Entry 4Y8V (X-ray diffraction, 2.10 A resolution); this record covers chains C and D of the 4 polymer chains in the assembly.

== Chain C ==
Protein: alpha subunit of acetyl-CoA synthetase (NDP forming)
Organism: Korarchaeum cryptofilum (strain OPF8)
Reference sequence: B1L3C9 (B1L3C9_KORCO); numbering as in UniProt (aligned over 1-464)
Sequence (464 residues; numbered 1 to 464; the number before each row is that of its first residue):
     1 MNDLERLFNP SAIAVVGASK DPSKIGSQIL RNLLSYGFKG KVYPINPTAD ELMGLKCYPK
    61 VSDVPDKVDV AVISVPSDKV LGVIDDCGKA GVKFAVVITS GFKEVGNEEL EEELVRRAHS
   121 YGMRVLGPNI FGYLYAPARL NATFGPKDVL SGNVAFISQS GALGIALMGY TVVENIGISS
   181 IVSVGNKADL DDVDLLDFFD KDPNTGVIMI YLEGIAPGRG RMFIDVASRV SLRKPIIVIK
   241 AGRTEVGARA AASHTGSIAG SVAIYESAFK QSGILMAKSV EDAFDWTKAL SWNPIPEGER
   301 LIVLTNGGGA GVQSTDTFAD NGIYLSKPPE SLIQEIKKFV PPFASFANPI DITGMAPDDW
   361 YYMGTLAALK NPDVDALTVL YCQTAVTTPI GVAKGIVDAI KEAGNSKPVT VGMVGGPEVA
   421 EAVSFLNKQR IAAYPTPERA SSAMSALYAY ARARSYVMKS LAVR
Residues lining bound ligands:
  - ADP (adenosine-5'-diphosphate), molecule 1: Asn-129, Gln-159, Ser-160, Gly-161, Ala-162, Leu-163, Asn-186, Ala-250, Ala-251, His-254
  - ADP, molecule 2: Gly-307, Gly-308, Gly-309, Val-312, Asp-351
Reported in the primary citation:
  - specificity-determining residues: Phe-144, Ala-162, Ile-165, Met-355, Thr-384, Ala-385 (proposed by the authors, not directly observed)

== Chain D ==
Protein: beta subunit of acetyl-CoA synthetase (NDP forming)
Organism: Korarchaeum cryptofilum (strain OPF8)
Reference sequence: B1L7P8 (B1L7P8_KORCO); residue numbers follow UniProt; this construct covers 1-230
Sequence (230 residues; row label = number of the first residue in the row):
     1 MSSRDLLLKA KENGRKSLLE HEAKYFISSY GIPVTNIRLA KSEEEAVNFS REIGFPVVLK
    61 IVSPQVVHKS DVGGVKVNLR SEEEVRKAYR EIIENVKRNV PNAEIEGILV QEFAPPGVEL
   121 IIGLLRDPQF GPTVMFGLGG VFVELFRDVS FRVAPLSEQD AESMIKEVKA YKLLTGFRGM
   181 EPVDIEAIKD ALIRAGRIGV ENEEIAEMDL NPVIAYPKGI KVVDARIILR
Disordered / not traced: 1
Residues lining bound ligands: ADP (adenosine-5'-diphosphate): Thr-35, Val-58, Lys-60, Val-67, His-68, Lys-69, Ser-70, Val-75, Val-77, Gln-111, Glu-112, Phe-113, Ala-114, Glu-119, Asn-211, Pro-212, Val-223, Asp-224, Arg-226
Reported in the primary citation:
  - binding site for ADP: Lys-60, Lys-69, Ser-70, Gln-111, Glu-112, Ala-114, Arg-226
  - catalytic residues: His-68, Arg-178, Arg-226 (proposed by the authors, not directly observed)

== How chain C and chain D interact ==
Pairs across the interface - 37 pairs, chain C then chain D:
  Ile-215(C) with Gln-129(D), hydrogen bond (backbone-side chain)
  Ala-216(C) with Gln-129(D)
  Pro-217(C) with Pro-128(D); Gln-129(D)
  Gly-218(C) with Pro-128(D), hydrogen bond (backbone-backbone); Gln-129(D)
  Arg-219(C) with Gln-129(D)
  Gly-220(C) with Gln-129(D), hydrogen bond (backbone-backbone); Phe-130(D)
  Arg-221(C) with Val-153(D); Ala-154(D), hydrogen bond (side chain-backbone); Pro-155(D)
  Ile-224(C) with Phe-130(D), hydrophobic; Val-153(D), hydrophobic
  Ile-258(C) with Pro-128(D), hydrophobic
  Ser-261(C) with Asp-127(D)
  Ala-263(C) with Phe-151(D), hydrophobic
  Ile-264(C) with Leu-125(D), hydrophobic; Asp-127(D); Phe-130(D), hydrophobic; Phe-151(D), hydrophobic
  Tyr-265(C) with Gln-129(D); Phe-130(D), hydrophobic
  Ser-267(C) with Phe-151(D), hydrogen bond (side chain-backbone)
  Ala-268(C) with Phe-130(D), hydrophobic
  Lys-270(C) with Arg-152(D); Glu-167(D), salt bridge
  Gln-271(C) with Arg-152(D); Val-153(D), hydrogen bond (side chain-backbone); Asp-160(D)
  Tyr-456(C) with Arg-152(D), hydrogen bond; Gln-159(D); Asp-160(D), hydrogen bond; Ser-163(D), hydrogen bond
  Lys-459(C) with Gln-159(D)
  Ser-460(C) with Ser-157(D); Gln-159(D)
Interface residues without a listed pair, chain C (22 interface residues in all): Gly-260, Arg-464
Interface residues without a listed pair, chain D (18 interface residues in all): Thr-133, Leu-156, Ile-193

== Overview ==
Chain C and chain D form an interface of 22 and 18 residues respectively, with 9 hydrogen bonds and 1 salt
bridge. Among the polar pairs are Lys-270(C)/Glu-167(D), Ile-215(C)/Gln-129(D) and Arg-221(C)/Ala-154(D).
Ligands of chain C: ADP. The paper reports catalytic residues His-68(D), Arg-178(D) and Arg-226(D); a binding
site for ADP at Lys-60(D), Lys-69(D) and Ser-70(D) among others.
Chain C is alpha subunit of acetyl-CoA synthetase (NDP forming) and chain D is beta subunit of acetyl-CoA
synthetase (NDP forming), both from Korarchaeum cryptofilum (strain OPF8); the structure, Ca. Korarchaeum
cryptofilum dinucleotide forming Acetyl-coenzyme A synthetase 1 in complex with ADP and additional ADP ...,
was determined by X-ray diffraction (same publication as 4XYL, 4XYM, 4XZ3, 4YAJ, 4YAK, 4YB8, 4YBZ and 5HBR).
